PDB entry 2C4D | X-ray diffraction, 2.60 A resolution | chain A

Chain A:
Protein: Psathyrella velutina lectin pvl
Source organism: Psathyrella velutina
Sequence (401 residues; row label = number of the first residue in the row):
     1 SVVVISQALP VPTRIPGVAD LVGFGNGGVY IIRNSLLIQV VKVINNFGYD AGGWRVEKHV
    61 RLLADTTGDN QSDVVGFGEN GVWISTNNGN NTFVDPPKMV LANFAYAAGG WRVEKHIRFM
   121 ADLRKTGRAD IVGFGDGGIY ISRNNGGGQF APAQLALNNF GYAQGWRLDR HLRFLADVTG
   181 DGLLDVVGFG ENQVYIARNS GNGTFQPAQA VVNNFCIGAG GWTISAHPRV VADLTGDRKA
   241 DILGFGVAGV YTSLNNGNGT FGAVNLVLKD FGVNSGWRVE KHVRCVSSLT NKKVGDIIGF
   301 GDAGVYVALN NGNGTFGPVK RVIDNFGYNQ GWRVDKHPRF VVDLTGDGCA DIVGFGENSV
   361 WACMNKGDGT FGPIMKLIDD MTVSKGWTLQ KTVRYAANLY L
Ion coordination: Ca2+: Asp343, Thr345, Asp347, Cys349, Asp351
Ligand contacts:
  - N-acetylglucosamine (NAG; 2-acetamido-2-deoxy-beta-D-glucopyranose), molecule 1: Asn46, Gly52, Gly53, Trp54, His59, Gly78, Glu79, Asn80, Trp83
  - N-acetylglucosamine (NAG), molecule 2: Asn103, Gly109, Gly110, Trp111, His116, Gly135, Asp136, Gly137, Tyr140
  - N-acetylglucosamine (NAG), molecule 3: Asn159, Gln164, Gly165, Trp166, His171, Gly190, Glu191, Asn192, Tyr195
  - N-acetylglucosamine (NAG), molecule 4: Asn214, Gly220, Gly221, Trp222, His227, Gly246, Val247, Tyr251
  - N-acetylglucosamine (NAG), molecule 5: Asp270, Ser275, Gly276, Trp277, His282, Gly301, Asp302, Tyr306, Val319
  - N-acetylglucosamine (NAG), molecule 6: Asn325, Gln330, Gly331, Trp332, His337, Gly356, Glu357, Asn358, Trp361

Summary:
Ligands of chain A: 6 copies of N-acetylglucosamine. Asp343, Thr345, Asp347, Cys349 and Asp351 form the Ca2+
site.
Chain A is Psathyrella velutina lectin pvl (Psathyrella velutina); the structure, 2.6A Crystal Structure of
Psathyrella velutina Lectin in Complex with N-acetylglucosamine, was determined by X-ray diffraction,
deposited together with 2BWM, 2BWR and 2C25.
